6PMH - chain A; structure by X-ray diffraction, 2.30 A resolution.

Chain A:
Protein: UDP-glucose 4-epimerase related protein
Source organism: Methanothermobacter thermautotrophicus (strain ATCC 29096 / DSM 1053 / JCM 10044 / NBRC 100330 / Delta H)
Reference sequence: O26475 (O26475_METTH); residue numbers follow UniProt; this construct covers 1-332
Amino-acid sequence (368 residues; row label = number of the first residue in the row; numbers below 1 keep their minus sign (Met-35 is residue -35)):
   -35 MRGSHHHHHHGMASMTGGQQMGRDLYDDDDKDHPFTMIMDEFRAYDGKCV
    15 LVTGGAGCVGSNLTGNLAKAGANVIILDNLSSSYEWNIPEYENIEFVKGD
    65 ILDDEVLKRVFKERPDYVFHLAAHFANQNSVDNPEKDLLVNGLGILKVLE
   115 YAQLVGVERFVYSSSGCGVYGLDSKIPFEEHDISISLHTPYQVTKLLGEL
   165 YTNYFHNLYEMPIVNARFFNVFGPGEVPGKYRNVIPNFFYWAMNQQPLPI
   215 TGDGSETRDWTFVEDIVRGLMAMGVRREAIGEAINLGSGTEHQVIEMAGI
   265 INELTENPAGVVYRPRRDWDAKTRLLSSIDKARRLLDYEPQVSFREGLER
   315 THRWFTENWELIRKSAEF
Disordered / not traced: -35 to 2
Modified positions: Cys131 (s,S-(2-hydroxyethyl)thiocysteine; CME)
Construct notes: initiating methionine (-35); expression tag (-34 to 0)
Small-molecule neighbours:
  - adenosine monophosphate (AMP): Gly18, Ala20, Gly21, Leu41, Asp42, Asn43, Leu44, Ser45, Ser46, Ser47, Gly63, Asp64, Ile65, Leu85, Ala86, Ala87, Phe89, Val104, Arg196
  - UDP (uridine-5'-diphosphate): Asn91, Cys131, Asn184, Asn197, Val198, Phe202, Trp205, Pro213, Ile214, Thr215, Glu220, Arg222, Trp224, Val258, Arg281, Trp283, Asp284, Leu289
From the paper describing this entry:
  - binding site for UDP: Asn91, Asn184, Val198, Pro213, Thr215, Arg222, Arg281
  - post-translational modification sites: Cys131
  - catalytic residues: Ser129, Tyr155, Lys159 (by similarity / conservation)
  - specificity-determining residues: Phe89, Asn91, Cys131, Asn197, Leu289 (proposed by the authors, not directly observed)

Overview:
Ligands of chain A: UDP and adenosine monophosphate. The paper reports catalytic residues Ser129, Tyr155 and
Lys159; a binding site for UDP at Asn91, Asn184 and Val198 among others.
Chain A is UDP-glucose 4-epimerase related protein (Methanothermobacter thermautotrophicus (strain ATCC 29096
/ DSM 1053 / JCM 10044 / NBRC 100330 / Delta H)); the structure, Structure of Epimerase Mth375 from the
thermophilic pseudomurein-containing methanogen Methanothermobacter thermautotrophicus, was determined by
X-ray diffraction, deposited together with 8W3U, 9AR1 and 6PNL.
